PDB entry 4Z5C | X-ray diffraction, 2.50 A resolution | chains B and D of the 4 polymer chains in the assembly

== Chain B ==
Name: Antitoxin HipB
From: Escherichia coli
Reference sequence: P23873 (HIPB_ECOLI); residues 4-74 here = UniProt positions 4-74
Amino-acid sequence (71 residues; row label = number of the first residue in the row):
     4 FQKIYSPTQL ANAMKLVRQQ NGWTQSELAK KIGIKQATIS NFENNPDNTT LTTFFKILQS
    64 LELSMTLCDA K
Swiss-Prot annotation at these positions:
  - DNA-binding region: Arg21 to Asn47 (H-T-H motif)

== Chain D ==
Molecule: 20-nt DNA strand
Sequence (20 nucleotides; numbered 22 to 41; the number before each row is that of its first residue):
    22 TTTATCCGCT CTACGGGATA

== Chain B / chain D interface ==
Residue-residue contacts - 16 pairs, chain B then chain D:
  Gly36(B) - DG36(D)  phosphate contact
  Ile37(B) - DG36(D)  phosphate contact
  Lys38(B) - DG36(D)  hydrogen bond to the phosphate
  Lys38(B) - DG37(D)  hydrogen bond to the base
  Lys38(B) - DG38(D)  hydrogen bond to the base
  Thr41(B) - DC35(D)  sugar contact
  Thr41(B) - DG36(D)  hydrogen bond to the phosphate
  Asn44(B) - DA34(D)  hydrogen bond to the phosphate
  Asn44(B) - DC35(D)  phosphate contact
  Asn48(B) - DA34(D)  phosphate contact
  Asn51(B) - DT33(D)  sugar contact
  Asn51(B) - DA34(D)  sugar contact
  Thr52(B) - DC35(D)  phosphate contact
  Thr53(B) - DA34(D)  phosphate contact
  Thr53(B) - DC35(D)  hydrogen bond to the phosphate
  Thr56(B) - DC35(D)  hydrogen bond to the phosphate

== In short ==
The interface between chain B and chain D involves 10 residues on one side and 6 on the other; the contacts
include 7 hydrogen bonds. Polar contacts include Lys38(B)-DG37(D), Lys38(B)-DG38(D) and Lys38(B)-DG36(D).
Chain B is Antitoxin HipB (Escherichia coli) and chain D is a 20-nt DNA strand; the structure, HipB-O3 21mer
complex, was determined by X-ray diffraction.
